3GVW - chain A; structure by X-ray diffraction, 2.80 A resolution.

Chain A:
Name: Uroporphyrinogen decarboxylase
From: Homo sapiens
Notes: EC 4.1.1.37
UniProt: P06132 (DCUP_HUMAN); residues 1-367 here = UniProt positions 1-367
Chain sequence (367 residues; numbered 1 to 367; the number before each row is that of its first residue):
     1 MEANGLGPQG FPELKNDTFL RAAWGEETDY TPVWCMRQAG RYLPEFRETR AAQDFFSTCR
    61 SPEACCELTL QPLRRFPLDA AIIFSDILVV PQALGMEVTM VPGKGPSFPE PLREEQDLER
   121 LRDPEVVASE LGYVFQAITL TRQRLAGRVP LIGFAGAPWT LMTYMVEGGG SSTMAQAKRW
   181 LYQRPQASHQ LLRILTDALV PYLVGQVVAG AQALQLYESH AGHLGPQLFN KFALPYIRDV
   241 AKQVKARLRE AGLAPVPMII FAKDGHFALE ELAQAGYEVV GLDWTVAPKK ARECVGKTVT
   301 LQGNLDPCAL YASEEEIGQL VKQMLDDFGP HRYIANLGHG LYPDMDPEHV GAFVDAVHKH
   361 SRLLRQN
Disordered / not traced: 1-10, 367
Construct notes: engineered mutation Tyr217 (Phe in P06132)
UniProt features mapped onto this chain:
  - binding site (coproporphyrinogen I): Arg37, Ala39, Arg41, Arg50, Asp86, Tyr164, Ser219, His339
  - binding site (coproporphyrinogen III): Arg37, Ala39, Arg41, Asp86, Tyr164, Ser219, His339
  - site: Asp86 (Transition state stabilizer)
  - modified residue: Met1 (N-acetylmethionine)
  - natural variant: Gly25 (G25E: In FPCT), Phe46 (F46L: In HEP), Pro62 (P62L: In HEP), Ala80 (A80G: In HEP; A80S: In FPCT), Val134 (V134Q: In FPCT and HEP), Arg142 (R142Q: In FPCT), Arg144 (R144P: In FPCT), Gly156 (G156D: In FPCT), Leu161 (L161Q: In FPCT), Met165 (M165R: In FPCT), Glu167 (E167K: In HEP and FPCT), Gly168 (G168R: In HEP), 22 further natural variant entries in UniProt
  - mutagenesis: Asp86 (D86E: 5-10% of wild-type activity; D86G: Very low activity. Binds substrate with similar geometry as wild-type; D86N: No activity. Unable to bind substrate), Tyr164 (Y164F: 25-30% of wild-type activity)
Reported in the primary citation:
  - mutagenesis - F217Y: decreased catalytic activity
  - mutagenesis - Y164G: decreased catalytic activity on uro'gen-I

In short:
UniProt lists 8 coproporphyrinogen I-binding residues, 7 coproporphyrinogen III-binding residues and 2
mutagenesis sites. The paper reports that F217Y reduces catalytic activity; Y164G reduces catalytic activity
on uro'gen-I.
Chain A is Uroporphyrinogen decarboxylase (Homo sapiens); the structure, Single-chain UROD F217Y (YF)
mutation, was determined by X-ray diffraction, deposited together with 3GVQ, 3GVR and 3GVV.
